Entry 1UGY (X-ray diffraction, 2.40 A resolution); this record covers chains B and C of the 8 polymer chains in the assembly.

# Chain B
Protein: Agglutinin beta-3 chain
From: Artocarpus integer
UniProt: P18673 (LEC3_ARTIN); residues 1-20 here = UniProt positions 1-20
Chain sequence (20 residues; row label = number of the first residue in the row):
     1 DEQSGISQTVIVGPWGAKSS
Not modelled in the structure: 1-2, 19-20
Differences from the reference sequence: conflict Ser-19 (Val in P18673)

# Chain C
Protein: Agglutinin alpha chain
From: Artocarpus integer
UniProt: P18670 (LECA_ARTIN); residues 1-133 here = UniProt positions 1-133
Chain sequence (133 residues; each row starts with the number of its first residue):
     1 GKAFDDGAFTGIREINLSYNKETAIGDFQVVYDLNGSPYVGQNHKSFITG
    51 FTPVKISLDFPSEYIMEVSGYTGNVSGYVVVRSLTFKTNKKTYGPYGVTS
   101 GTPFNLPIENGLIVGFKGSIGYWLDYFSMYLSL
Curated features (UniProtKB/Swiss-Prot):
  - region: Val-68 to Asn-89 (IgA-binding)
  - glycosylation (N-linked (GlcNAc...) asparagine): Asn-43, Asn-74
  - natural variant: Lys-45 (K45L; K45T), Met-66 (M66D; M66V)

# Interface between chain B and chain C
Residue-residue contacts (16):
  Gln-8(B) with Asn-110(C); Leu-133(C)
  Thr-9(B) with Asn-110(C); Leu-133(C)
  Val-10(B) with Asn-110(C)
  Ile-11(B) with Ile-108(C); Glu-109(C), hydrogen bond (backbone-backbone); Asn-110(C), hydrogen bond (backbone-backbone)
  Val-12(B) with Pro-107(C); Leu-131(C), hydrophobic
  Gly-13(B) with Pro-107(C), hydrogen bond (backbone-backbone); Glu-109(C)
  Pro-14(B) with Pro-107(C); Glu-109(C)
  Trp-15(B) with Asn-105(C), hydrogen bond (side chain-backbone); Pro-107(C)
Also at the interface, not in a pair above, chain C (9 interface residues in all): Leu-106, Ser-132

# In short
The interface between chain B and chain C involves 8 residues on one side and 9 on the other; the contacts
include 4 hydrogen bonds. Polar contacts include Trp-15(B)/Asn-105(C), Ile-11(B)/Glu-109(C) and
Ile-11(B)/Asn-110(C).
Chain B is Agglutinin beta-3 chain and chain C is Agglutinin alpha chain, both from Artocarpus integer; the
structure, Crystal structure of jacalin- mellibiose (Gal-alpha(1-6)-Glc) complex, was determined by X-ray
diffraction, deposited together with 1UGW, 1UGX, 1UH0 and 1UH1.
